PDB entry 8PTJ | electron microscopy, 2.86 A resolution | chains A and B of the 5 polymer chains in the assembly

[Chain A]
Name: Polymerase acidic protein (PA-like)
Organism: Tilapia lake virus
UniProt: A0A142I7Z3 (A0A142I7Z3_9VIRU); residue numbers follow UniProt; this construct covers 1-419
Amino-acid sequence (419 residues; numbered 1 to 419; the number before each row is that of its first residue):
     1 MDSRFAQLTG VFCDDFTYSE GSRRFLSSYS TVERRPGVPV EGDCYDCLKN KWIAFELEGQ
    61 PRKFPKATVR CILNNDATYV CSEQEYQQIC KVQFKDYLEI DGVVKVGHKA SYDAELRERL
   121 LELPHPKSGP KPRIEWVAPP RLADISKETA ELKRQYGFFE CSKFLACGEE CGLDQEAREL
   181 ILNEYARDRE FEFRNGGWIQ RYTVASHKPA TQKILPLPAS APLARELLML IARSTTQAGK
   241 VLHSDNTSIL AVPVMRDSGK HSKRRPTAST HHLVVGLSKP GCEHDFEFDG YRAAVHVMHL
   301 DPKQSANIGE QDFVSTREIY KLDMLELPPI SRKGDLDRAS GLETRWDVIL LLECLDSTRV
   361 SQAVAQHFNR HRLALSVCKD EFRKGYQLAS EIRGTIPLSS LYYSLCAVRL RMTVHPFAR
Not modelled in the structure: 418-419
Metal / ion sites: Zn2+: Cys161, Cys282, His284, His296

[Chain B]
Name: Putative PB1
Organism: Tilapia lake virus
UniProt: A0A1Y9SHW4 (A0A1Y9SHW4_9VIRU); residue numbers follow UniProt; this construct covers 1-519
Amino-acid sequence (519 residues; each row starts with the number of its first residue):
     1 MWAFQEGVCK GNLLSGPTSM KAPDSAARES IDRASEIMTG KSYNAVHTGD LSKLPNQGES
    61 PLRIVDSDLY SERSCCWVIE KEGRVVCKST TLTRGMTSLL NTTKCSSPSE LICKVLTVES
   121 LSEKIGDTSV EELLSHGRYF KCALRDQERG KPKSRAIFLS HPFFRLLSSV VETHARSVLS
   181 KVSAVYTATA SAEQRAMMAA QVVESRKHVL NGDCTKYNEA IDADTLLKVW DAIGMGSIGV
   241 MLAYMVRRKC VLIKDTLVEC PGGMLMGMFN ATATLALQGT TDRFLSFSDD FITSFNSPAE
   301 LREIEDLLFA SCHNLSLKKS YISVASLEIN SCTLTRDGDL ATGLGCTAGV PFRGPLVTLK
   361 QTAAMLSGAV DSGVMPFHSA ERLFQIKQQE CAYRYNNPTY TTRNEDFLPT CLGGKTVISF
   421 QSLLTWDCHP FWYQVHPDGP DTIDQKVLSV LASKTRRRRT RLEALSDLDP LVPHRLLVSE
   481 SDVSKIRAAR QAHLKSLGLE QPTNFNYAIY KAVQPTAGC
Not modelled in the structure: 456-458, 515-519
From the paper describing this entry:
  - specificity-determining residues: Asn270 (proposed by the authors, not directly observed)

[Interface between chain A and chain B]
Residue-residue contacts (214):
  Glu58(A) - Ser109(B)  hydrogen bond
  Glu58(A) - Arg475(B)  salt bridge
  Gly59(A) - Ser109(B)
  Gly59(A) - Glu110(B)
  Gly59(A) - Cys113(B)
  Asn74(A) - Arg475(B)  hydrogen bond
  Asn75(A) - Leu62(B)  hydrogen bond (side chain-backbone)
  Tyr79(A) - Pro473(B)
  Val80(A) - Pro473(B)  hydrophobic
  Val80(A) - Arg475(B)
  Val80(A) - Leu476(B)  hydrophobic
  Cys81(A) - Leu476(B)
  Ser82(A) - Leu476(B)
  Gln84(A) - Leu471(B)  hydrogen bond (side chain-backbone)
  Gln84(A) - Val472(B)
  Gln87(A) - Leu471(B)
  Gln87(A) - Pro473(B)
  Gln88(A) - Leu471(B)
  Val104(A) - Pro61(B)
  Val104(A) - Leu62(B)  hydrogen bond (backbone-backbone)
  Val104(A) - Leu116(B)  hydrophobic
  Lys105(A) - Gly58(B)
  Lys105(A) - Glu59(B)  hydrogen bond (side chain-backbone)
  Lys105(A) - Ser60(B)
  Lys105(A) - Pro61(B)
  Val106(A) - Gln57(B)
  Val106(A) - Gly58(B)
  Val106(A) - Ser60(B)  hydrogen bond (backbone-backbone)
  Val106(A) - Leu62(B)
  Val106(A) - His174(B)
  Val106(A) - Gly234(B)
  Val106(A) - Met235(B)
  Gly107(A) - Gly58(B)  hydrogen bond (backbone-backbone)
  Gly107(A) - Gly234(B)
  Gly107(A) - Gly236(B)
  His108(A) - Leu116(B)  hydrogen bond (side chain-backbone)
  His108(A) - Gly236(B)
  His108(A) - Ser237(B)  hydrogen bond (backbone-backbone)
  Lys109(A) - Ser237(B)
  Ala110(A) - Leu116(B)
  Ala110(A) - Ser237(B)  hydrogen bond (backbone-side chain)
  Ser111(A) - Val118(B)  hydrogen bond (side chain-backbone)
  Ser111(A) - Glu119(B)  hydrogen bond (side chain-backbone)
  Ser111(A) - Ser120(B)
  Tyr112(A) - Val115(B)  hydrogen bond (side chain-backbone)
  Tyr112(A) - Leu116(B)
  Tyr112(A) - Val118(B)  hydrophobic
  Tyr112(A) - Leu121(B)  hydrophobic
  Tyr112(A) - Met241(B)
  Asp113(A) - Gly236(B)
  Asp113(A) - Ser237(B)  hydrogen bond
  Asp113(A) - Val240(B)
  Glu115(A) - Leu121(B)
  Leu116(A) - Leu134(B)  hydrophobic
  Leu116(A) - Val240(B)  hydrophobic
  Leu116(A) - Met241(B)  hydrophobic
  Arg117(A) - Asp231(B)  salt bridge
  Arg117(A) - Val240(B)
  Arg119(A) - Leu121(B)
  Arg119(A) - Glu131(B)  salt bridge
  Arg119(A) - Tyr244(B)  hydrogen bond
  Leu120(A) - Val240(B)
  Leu120(A) - Ala243(B)
  Leu120(A) - Tyr244(B)
  Leu120(A) - Arg247(B)
  Leu123(A) - Tyr244(B)  hydrophobic
  Leu123(A) - Arg247(B)
  Leu123(A) - Arg248(B)
  Pro124(A) - Met38(B)
  Pro124(A) - Arg247(B)  hydrogen bond (backbone-side chain)
  His125(A) - Met38(B)
  His125(A) - Asp224(B)  salt bridge
  Pro126(A) - Met38(B)
  Pro126(A) - Val46(B)
  Pro126(A) - Asp222(B)
  Lys127(A) - Met38(B)  hydrogen bond (backbone-backbone)
  Lys127(A) - Thr39(B)
  Lys127(A) - Val46(B)
  Ser128(A) - Asn44(B)  hydrogen bond (backbone-side chain)
  Ser128(A) - Ala45(B)
  Ser128(A) - Val46(B)
  Gly129(A) - Gly40(B)
  Gly129(A) - Tyr43(B)
  Gly129(A) - Phe309(B)
  Pro130(A) - Gly40(B)
  Pro130(A) - Lys41(B)
  Pro130(A) - Ser42(B)
  Pro130(A) - Phe309(B)
  Lys131(A) - Asp306(B)  salt bridge
  Lys131(A) - Phe309(B)
  Pro132(A) - Phe309(B)
  Ile134(A) - Leu315(B)  hydrophobic
  Ile134(A) - Leu317(B)  hydrophobic
  Trp136(A) - Leu301(B)
  Trp136(A) - Glu305(B)  hydrogen bond
  Trp136(A) - Ser320(B)
  Trp136(A) - Ile322(B)  hydrophobic
  Arg225(A) - Glu390(B)  salt bridge
  Arg225(A) - Tyr393(B)
  Glu226(A) - Tyr393(B)
  Met229(A) - Arg394(B)
  Ala232(A) - Arg394(B)
  Asp301(A) - Met20(B)
  Pro302(A) - Met20(B)
  Lys303(A) - Thr18(B)
  Lys303(A) - Ser19(B)  hydrogen bond (side chain-backbone)
  Lys303(A) - Met20(B)
  Lys303(A) - Asp146(B)  salt bridge
  Asn307(A) - Ser15(B)
  Asn307(A) - Gly16(B)  hydrogen bond (side chain-backbone)
  Asn307(A) - Thr18(B)  hydrogen bond
  Gly309(A) - Arg394(B)  hydrogen bond (backbone-side chain)
  Glu310(A) - Pro351(B)
  Glu310(A) - Phe352(B)  hydrogen bond (backbone-backbone)
  Glu310(A) - Arg353(B)  salt bridge
  Gln311(A) - Leu14(B)
  Gln311(A) - Ser15(B)  hydrogen bond
  Asp312(A) - Phe352(B)
  Asp312(A) - Lys387(B)  salt bridge
  Asp312(A) - Glu390(B)
  Val314(A) - Glu390(B)
  Ser315(A) - Lys387(B)
  Thr316(A) - Leu13(B)
  Glu318(A) - Arg382(B)  salt bridge
  Glu318(A) - Leu383(B)
  Glu318(A) - Ile386(B)
  Ile319(A) - Leu13(B)  hydrophobic
  Ile319(A) - Leu344(B)  hydrophobic
  Ile319(A) - Leu383(B)  hydrophobic
  Tyr320(A) - Met1(B)  hydrophobic
  Tyr320(A) - Trp2(B)
  Tyr320(A) - Gln5(B)  hydrogen bond (backbone-side chain)
  Tyr320(A) - Gly11(B)
  Tyr320(A) - Leu13(B)  hydrophobic
  Leu322(A) - Met375(B)  hydrophobic
  Leu322(A) - Ser379(B)
  Leu322(A) - Leu383(B)  hydrophobic
  Asp323(A) - Gln5(B)
  Asp323(A) - Glu6(B)  hydrogen bond (backbone-backbone)
  Asp323(A) - Gly7(B)
  Asp323(A) - Gly343(B)
  Met324(A) - Met1(B)  hydrophobic
  Met324(A) - Phe4(B)
  Met324(A) - Gln5(B)
  Leu325(A) - Phe4(B)  hydrogen bond (backbone-backbone)
  Leu327(A) - Phe4(B)  hydrophobic
  Pro328(A) - Phe4(B)
  Trp346(A) - Phe4(B)  hydrophobic
  Asp347(A) - Met1(B)
  Leu350(A) - Met1(B)  hydrophobic
  Glu353(A) - Trp2(B)  hydrogen bond
  Glu353(A) - Leu14(B)
  Cys354(A) - Leu14(B)  hydrophobic
  Ser357(A) - Pro17(B)
  Ser357(A) - Thr18(B)  hydrogen bond
  Thr358(A) - Pro17(B)
  Thr358(A) - Pro152(B)
  Arg359(A) - Ser15(B)  hydrogen bond (side chain-backbone)
  Arg359(A) - Gly16(B)
  Val360(A) - Pro152(B)  hydrophobic
  Ser361(A) - Trp2(B)
  Gln362(A) - Gly11(B)
  Gln362(A) - Leu14(B)  hydrogen bond (side chain-backbone)
  Gln362(A) - Ser15(B)  hydrogen bond (side chain-backbone)
  Gln362(A) - Gly16(B)
  Gln362(A) - Pro17(B)
  Gln362(A) - Arg149(B)
  Gln362(A) - Gly150(B)
  Ala363(A) - Gly150(B)
  Val364(A) - Trp2(B)  hydrophobic
  Ala365(A) - Trp2(B)  hydrophobic
  Ala365(A) - Lys10(B)
  Gln366(A) - Lys10(B)
  Gln366(A) - Arg149(B)  hydrogen bond (side chain-backbone)
  Gln366(A) - Gly150(B)
  His367(A) - Lys318(B)
  Phe368(A) - Ala3(B)
  Asn369(A) - Val8(B)
  Asn369(A) - Cys9(B)
  Asn369(A) - Lys10(B)
  Asn369(A) - Glu328(B)
  Arg370(A) - Lys319(B)
  Arg370(A) - Tyr321(B)
  Arg372(A) - Gln5(B)  hydrogen bond (side chain-backbone)
  Arg372(A) - Glu6(B)
  Arg372(A) - Gly7(B)  hydrogen bond (side chain-backbone)
  Arg372(A) - Val8(B)
  Leu373(A) - Val8(B)  hydrophobic
  Leu373(A) - Tyr321(B)
  Leu373(A) - Ser323(B)
  Leu373(A) - Ser326(B)
  Leu373(A) - Thr333(B)
  Ala374(A) - Tyr321(B)  hydrophobic
  Ala374(A) - Ile322(B)
  Leu375(A) - His208(B)
  Leu375(A) - Ile322(B)  hydrogen bond (backbone-backbone)
  Ser376(A) - Tyr321(B)
  Ser376(A) - Ile322(B)  hydrogen bond (backbone-backbone)
  Cys378(A) - Leu317(B)
  Glu381(A) - Leu317(B)
  Phe382(A) - Leu317(B)
  Phe382(A) - Lys318(B)
  Lys384(A) - Lys318(B)
  Ser390(A) - Lys153(B)
  Ile392(A) - Pro152(B)  hydrophobic
  Ser404(A) - Trp2(B)
  Ala407(A) - Ala3(B)
  Ala407(A) - Phe4(B)
  Val408(A) - Trp2(B)  hydrophobic
  Leu410(A) - Phe4(B)
  Arg411(A) - Ala3(B)  hydrogen bond (side chain-backbone)
  Arg411(A) - Phe4(B)
  Arg411(A) - Gln5(B)  hydrogen bond (side chain-backbone)
  His415(A) - Phe4(B)
Also at the interface, not in a pair above, chain A (109 interface residues in all): Gln60, Pro61, Asp76, Glu99, Val103, Gln304, Arg317, Glu326, Val377, Gly385, Glu391
Also at the interface, not in a pair above, chain B (107 interface residues in all): Asn12, Val130, Gln147, Leu210, Leu227, Val324, Val350, Met365

[In short]
The interface between chain A and chain B involves 109 residues on one side and 107 on the other; the contacts
include 41 hydrogen bonds and 10 salt bridges. Among the polar pairs are Glu58(A)-Arg475(B),
Arg117(A)-Asp231(B) and Arg119(A)-Glu131(B). Cys161(A), Cys282(A), His284(A) and His296(A) coordinate Zn2+.
From the paper: the specificity determinant Asn270(B).
Here chain A is Polymerase acidic protein (PA-like) and chain B is Putative PB1, both from Tilapia lake virus.
Entry 8PTJ (Tilapia Lake Virus polymerase in vRNA pre-initiation state mode B (close core | partial replicase
conformation)) was determined by electron microscopy together with 8PSN, 8PSO, 8PSQ, 8PSS, 8PSU, 8PSX and 6
further entries from the same study.
